PDB entry 4MS8 | X-ray diffraction, 1.92 A resolution | chains A and B of the 4 polymer chains in the assembly

Chain A:
Protein: H-2 class I histocompatibility antigen, L-D alpha chain
From: Mus musculus
UniProtKB: P01897 (HA1L_MOUSE); residues 1-179 here correspond to UniProt positions 25-203 (UniProt number = residue number + 24)
Sequence (180 residues; numbered 0 to 179; the number before each row is that of its first residue; numbering starts at 0):
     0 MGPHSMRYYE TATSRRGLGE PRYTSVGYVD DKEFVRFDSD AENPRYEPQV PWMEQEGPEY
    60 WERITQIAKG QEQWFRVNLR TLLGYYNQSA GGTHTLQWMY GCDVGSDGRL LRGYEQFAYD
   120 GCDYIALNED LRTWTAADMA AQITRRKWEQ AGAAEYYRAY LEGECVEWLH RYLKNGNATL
Unresolved in the structure: 14-19, 85-92, 176-179
Construct notes: expression tag (0); engineered mutation Tyr-8 (Phe32 in P01897), Thr-12 (Val36 in P01897), Arg-15 (Pro39 in P01897), Thr-23 (Ile47 in P01897), Asp-30 (Asn54 in P01897), Val-49 (Ala73 in P01897), Arg-131 (Lys155 in P01897)
Disulfides: Cys-101/Cys-164
Curated features (UniProtKB/Swiss-Prot):
  - glycosylation (N-linked (GlcNAc...) asparagine): Asn-86, Asn-176

Chain B:
Protein: pCPB9
Sequence (9 residues; numbered 1 to 9; the number before each row is that of its first residue):
     1 SPAEAGFFL

How chain A and chain B interact:
Residue-residue contacts (40; chain A residue first):
  Tyr-7(A) with Ser-1(B), hydrogen bond (side chain-backbone); Pro-2(B)
  Tyr-45(A) with Pro-2(B)
  Arg-62(A) with Ser-1(B), hydrogen bond
  Ile-63(A) with Ser-1(B); Pro-2(B)
  Ile-66(A) with Pro-2(B)
  Gln-70(A) with Ala-3(B); Glu-4(B); Ala-5(B), hydrogen bond (side chain-backbone)
  Trp-73(A) with Ala-5(B); Phe-7(B), hydrogen bond (side chain-backbone); Phe-8(B)
  Val-76(A) with Phe-8(B), hydrophobic
  Asn-77(A) with Phe-8(B); Leu-9(B), hydrogen bond (side chain-backbone)
  Thr-80(A) with Leu-9(B)
  Trp-97(A) with Ala-3(B); Glu-4(B); Ala-5(B), hydrophobic
  Tyr-99(A) with Pro-2(B); Ala-3(B), hydrogen bond (side chain-backbone)
  Tyr-123(A) with Leu-9(B), hydrophobic
  Thr-143(A) with Leu-9(B)
  Lys-146(A) with Phe-7(B); Phe-8(B)
  Trp-147(A) with Phe-7(B); Phe-8(B), hydrogen bond (side chain-backbone); Leu-9(B), hydrophobic
  Ala-150(A) with Phe-7(B), hydrophobic
  Gly-151(A) with Phe-7(B)
  Ala-152(A) with Phe-7(B), hydrophobic
  Tyr-155(A) with Glu-4(B), hydrogen bond (side chain-backbone); Ala-5(B); Phe-7(B), hydrophobic
  Tyr-156(A) with Ala-5(B), hydrogen bond (side chain-backbone)
  Tyr-159(A) with Ser-1(B), hydrogen bond (side chain-backbone); Ala-3(B), hydrophobic
  Trp-167(A) with Ser-1(B)
  Tyr-171(A) with Ser-1(B), hydrogen bond (side chain-backbone)
Also at the interface, not in a pair above, chain A (28 interface residues in all): Met-5, Glu-9, Tyr-59, Ile-124
Also at the interface, not in a pair above, chain B (9 interface residues in all): Gly-6

Summary:
28 residues of chain A and 9 residues of chain B are in contact, with 11 hydrogen bonds. Polar pairs include
Tyr-7(A)/Ser-1(B), Arg-62(A)/Ser-1(B) and Gln-70(A)/Ala-5(B).
Here chain A is H-2 class I histocompatibility antigen, L-D alpha chain (Mus musculus) and chain B is pCPB9.
Entry 4MS8 (42F3 TCR pCPB9/H-2Ld Complex) was determined by X-ray diffraction together with 4MVB, 4MXQ, 4N0C
and 4N5E from the same study.
